3VD0 - chains A and E of the 8 polymer chains in the assembly; structure by X-ray diffraction, 2.95 A resolution.

[Chain A]
Molecule: Tumor protein p73
From: Homo sapiens
UniProtKB: O15350 (P73_HUMAN); residues 115-312 here = UniProt positions 115-312
Chain sequence (210 residues; numbered 103 to 312; the number before each row is that of its first residue):
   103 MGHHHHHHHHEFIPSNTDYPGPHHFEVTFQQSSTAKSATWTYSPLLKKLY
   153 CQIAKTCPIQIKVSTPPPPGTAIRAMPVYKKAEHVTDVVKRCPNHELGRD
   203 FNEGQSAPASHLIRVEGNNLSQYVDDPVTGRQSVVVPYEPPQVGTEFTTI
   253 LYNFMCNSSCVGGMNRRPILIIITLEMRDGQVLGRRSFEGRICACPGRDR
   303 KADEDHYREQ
Not modelled in the structure: 103-110
Construct notes: initiating methionine (103); expression tag (104-114)
Bound ions: Zn2+: Cys194, His197, Cys258, Cys262
Swiss-Prot annotation at these positions:
  - binding site (Zn(2+)): Cys194, His197, Cys258, Cys262
From the paper describing this entry:
  - Zn2+ coordination: Cys194, His197, Cys258, Cys262
  - conformationally variable residues (order/disorder transition): Gly265, Met266, Asn267
  - binding site for the 12-nt DNA strand: Ser261, Arg293, Ala296, Cys297, Arg300
  - binding site for the 12-nt DNA strand (chain E): Lys138, Arg268
  - specificity-determining residues: Arg300
  - self-association interface (contacts with another copy of this molecule): Val263

[Chain E]
Molecule: 12-nt DNA strand
Sequence (12 nucleotides; row label = number of the first residue in the row):
   398 CAGGCATGCCTG
Not modelled in the structure: 409

[How chain A and chain E interact]
Contacting residue pairs - 8 pairs, chain A then chain E:
  Ala137(A) with DC398(E), phosphate contact; DA399(E), phosphate contact
  Lys138(A) with DA399(E), hydrogen bond to the phosphate; DG400(E), hydrogen bond to the base; DG401(E), hydrogen bond to the base
  Arg268(A) with DC406(E), hydrogen bond to the phosphate; DC407(E), salt bridge to the phosphate
  Arg300(A) with DG401(E), base contact
Interface residues without a listed pair, chain A (5 interface residues in all): Ser139

[In short]
5 residues of chain A face 6 of chain E across their interface, with 4 hydrogen bonds and 1 salt bridge. Polar
contacts include Lys138(A)-DG400(E), Lys138(A)-DG401(E) and Lys138(A)-DA399(E). The paper reports a binding
site for the 12-nt DNA strand at Ser261(A), Arg293(A) and Ala296(A) among others; a binding site for the 12-nt
DNA strand (chain E) at Lys138(A) and Arg268(A).
Chain A is Tumor protein p73 (Homo sapiens) and chain E is a 12-nt DNA strand; the structure, structure of p73
DNA binding domain tetramer modulates p73 transactivation, was determined by X-ray diffraction, deposited
together with 3VD1 and 3VD2.
